PDB entry 5T33 | X-ray diffraction, 3.21 A resolution | chains L and G of the 3 polymer chains in the assembly

# Chain L
Molecule: CAP257-RH1 light chain
Source organism: Homo sapiens
Amino-acid sequence (214 residues; each row starts with the number of its first residue; note: 1 number in that range is skipped by the numbering (no residue carries it; nothing is unmodelled there); a row labelled like 95A-95B holds insertion residues (95A, then the next letters in order)):
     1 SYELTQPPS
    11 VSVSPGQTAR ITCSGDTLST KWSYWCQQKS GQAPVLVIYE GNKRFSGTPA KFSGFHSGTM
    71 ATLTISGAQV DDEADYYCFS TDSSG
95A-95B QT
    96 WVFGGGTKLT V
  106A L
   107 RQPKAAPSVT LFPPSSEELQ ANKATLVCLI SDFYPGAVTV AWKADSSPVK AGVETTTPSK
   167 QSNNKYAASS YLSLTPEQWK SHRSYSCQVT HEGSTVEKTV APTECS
Not modelled in the structure: 1, 212
Disulfide bonds: Cys23-Cys88, Cys134-Cys193

# Chain G
Molecule: RHPA gp120 core
Source organism: Human immunodeficiency virus
Amino-acid sequence (357 residues; each row starts with the number of its first residue; note: 92 numbers in that range are skipped by the numbering (no residue carries them; nothing is unmodelled there)):
    44 VWKEANTTLF CASDAKAYDT EAHNVWATHA CVPTDPNPQE VVLENVTENF NMWKNHMVEQ
   104 MHEDIISLWD QSLKPCVKLT G
   199 GVITQACPKI SFEPIPIHYC APAGFAILKC NDKKFNGTGP CTNVSTVQCT HGIRPVVSTQ
   259 LLLNGSLAEE EVVIRSENFT NNVKNIIVQL NESVQINCTR HNNGGSGSGG DIRQA
   330 HCNISREKWQ NTLKQIVKKL REQFK
   356 NKTIAFAPSS GGDPEIVMHS FNCNGEFFYC NTTKLFTSTW NSTWNSTWNN TEGSNSTVIT
   416 LPCRIRQIIN MWQEVGKAMY APPIQGQIKC SSNITGLLLT RDGGVDTT
   465 KETFRPGGGN MKDNWRSELY KYKVVRIE
Not modelled in the structure: 44, 298-313, 397-412, 440-444
Disulfide bonds: Cys54-Cys74, Cys119-Cys205, Cys218-Cys247, Cys228-Cys239, Cys296-Cys331, Cys378-Cys445, Cys385-Cys418
Glycans and other covalent adducts: N-acetylglucosamine (NAG) linked to Asn49, Asn88, Asn234, Asn241, Asn289, Asn295, Asn386, Asn448; glycan linked to Asn262, Asn276

# How chain L and chain G interact
Pairs across the interface - 13 pairs, chain L then chain G:
  Ser29(L) - Thr462(G)
  Thr30(L) - Asp461(G)
  Thr30(L) - Thr462(G)  hydrogen bond (backbone-backbone)
  Lys31(L) - Val460(G)
  Lys31(L) - Asp461(G)  salt bridge
  Lys31(L) - Thr462(G)
  Trp32(L) - Val460(G)  hydrogen bond (backbone-backbone)
  Trp32(L) - Asp461(G)
  Trp32(L) - Thr462(G)
  Tyr34(L) - Gly459(G)
  Tyr34(L) - Val460(G)
  Thr91(L) - Val460(G)
  Trp96(L) - Val460(G)  hydrophobic
Other interface residues (no listed pair), chain G (5 interface residues in all): Lys357

# In short
7 residues of chain L face 5 of chain G across their interface, with 2 hydrogen bonds and 1 salt bridge. Among
the polar pairs are Lys31(L)-Asp461(G), Thr30(L)-Thr462(G) and Trp32(L)-Val460(G). Covalently linked
N-acetylglucosamine: at Asn49(G), Asn88(G), Asn234(G), Asn241(G), Asn289(G) and Asn295(G) and 2 more.
Here chain L is CAP257-RH1 light chain (Homo sapiens) and chain G is RHPA gp120 core (Human immunodeficiency
virus). Entry 5T33 (Crystal structure of strain-specific glycan-dependent CD4 binding site-directed
neutralizing antibody CAP257-RH1, in complex with HIV-1 strain ...) was determined by X-ray diffraction.
